PDB entry 1WCM | X-ray diffraction, 3.80 A resolution | chains A and B of the 12 polymer chains in the assembly

[Chain A]
Protein: DNA-directed RNA polymerase II largest subunit
Source organism: Saccharomyces cerevisiae
Notes: EC 2.7.7.6
UniProt: P04050 (RPB1_YEAST); residues 1-1733 here = UniProt positions 1-1733
Sequence (1733 residues; row label = number of the first residue in the row):
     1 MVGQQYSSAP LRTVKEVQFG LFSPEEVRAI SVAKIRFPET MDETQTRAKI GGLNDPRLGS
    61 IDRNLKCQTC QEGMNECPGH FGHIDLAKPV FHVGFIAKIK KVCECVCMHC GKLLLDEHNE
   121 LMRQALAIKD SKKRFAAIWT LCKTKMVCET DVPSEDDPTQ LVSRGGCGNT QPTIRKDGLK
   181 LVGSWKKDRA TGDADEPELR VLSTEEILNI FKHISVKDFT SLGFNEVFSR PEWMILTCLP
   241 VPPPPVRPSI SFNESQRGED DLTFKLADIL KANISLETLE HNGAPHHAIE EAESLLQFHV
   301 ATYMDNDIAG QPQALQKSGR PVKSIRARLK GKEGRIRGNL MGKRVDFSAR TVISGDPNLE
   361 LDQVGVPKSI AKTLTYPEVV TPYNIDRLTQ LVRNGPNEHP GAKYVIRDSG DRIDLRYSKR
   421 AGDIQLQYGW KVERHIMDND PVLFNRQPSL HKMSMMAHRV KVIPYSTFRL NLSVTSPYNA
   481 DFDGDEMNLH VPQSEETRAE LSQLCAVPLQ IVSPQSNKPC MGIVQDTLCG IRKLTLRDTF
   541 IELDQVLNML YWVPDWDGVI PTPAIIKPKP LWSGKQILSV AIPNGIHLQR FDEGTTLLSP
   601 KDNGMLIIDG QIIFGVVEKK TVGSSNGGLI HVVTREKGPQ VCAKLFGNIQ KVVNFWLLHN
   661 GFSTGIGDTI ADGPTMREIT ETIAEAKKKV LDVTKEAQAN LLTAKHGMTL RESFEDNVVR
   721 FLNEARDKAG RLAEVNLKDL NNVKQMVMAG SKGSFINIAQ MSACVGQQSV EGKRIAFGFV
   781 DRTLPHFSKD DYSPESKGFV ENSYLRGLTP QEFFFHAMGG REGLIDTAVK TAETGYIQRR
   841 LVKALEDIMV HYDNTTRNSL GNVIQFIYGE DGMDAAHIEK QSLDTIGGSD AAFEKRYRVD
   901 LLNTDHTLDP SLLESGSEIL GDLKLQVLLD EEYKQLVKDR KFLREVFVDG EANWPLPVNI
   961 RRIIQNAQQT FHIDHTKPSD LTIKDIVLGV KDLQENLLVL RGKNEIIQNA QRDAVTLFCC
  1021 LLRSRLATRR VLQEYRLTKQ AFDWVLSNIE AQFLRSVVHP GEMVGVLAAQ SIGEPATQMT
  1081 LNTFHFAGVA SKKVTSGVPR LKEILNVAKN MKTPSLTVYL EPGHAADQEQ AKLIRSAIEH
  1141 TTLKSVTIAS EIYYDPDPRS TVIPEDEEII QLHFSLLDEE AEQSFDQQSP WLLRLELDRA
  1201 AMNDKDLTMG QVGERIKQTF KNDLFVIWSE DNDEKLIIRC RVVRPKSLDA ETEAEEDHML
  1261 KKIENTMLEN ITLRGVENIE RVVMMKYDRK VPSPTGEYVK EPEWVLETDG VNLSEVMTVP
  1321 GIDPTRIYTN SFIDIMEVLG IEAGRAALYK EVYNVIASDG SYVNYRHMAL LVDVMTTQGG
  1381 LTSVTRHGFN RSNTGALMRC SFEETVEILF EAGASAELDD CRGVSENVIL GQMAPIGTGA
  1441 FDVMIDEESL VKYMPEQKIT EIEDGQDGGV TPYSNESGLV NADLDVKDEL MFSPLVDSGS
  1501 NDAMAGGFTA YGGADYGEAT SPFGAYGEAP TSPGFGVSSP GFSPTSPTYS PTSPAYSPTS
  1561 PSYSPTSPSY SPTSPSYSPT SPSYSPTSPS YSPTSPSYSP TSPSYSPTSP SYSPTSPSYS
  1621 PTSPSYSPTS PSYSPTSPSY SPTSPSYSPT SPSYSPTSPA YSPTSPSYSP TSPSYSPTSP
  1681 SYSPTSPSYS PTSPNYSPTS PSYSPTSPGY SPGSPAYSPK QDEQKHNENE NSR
Not modelled in the structure: 1, 187-194, 1082-1091, 1177-1186, 1244-1253, 1456-1733
Ion coordination: Zn2+ site 1: Cys67, Cys70, Cys77, His80; Zn2+ site 2: Cys110, Cys167; Mg2+: Asp481, Asp483
Reported in the primary citation:
  - conformationally variable residues (order/disorder transition): Ile1445 to Pro1455

[Chain B]
Protein: DNA-directed RNA polymerase II second largest subunit
Source organism: Saccharomyces cerevisiae
Notes: EC 2.7.7.6
UniProt: P08518 (RPB2_YEAST); residues 1-1224 here = UniProt positions 1-1224
Sequence (1224 residues; each row starts with the number of its first residue):
     1 MSDLANSEKY YDEDPYGFED ESAPITAEDS WAVISAFFRE KGLVSQQLDS FNQFVDYTLQ
    61 DIICEDSTLI LEQLAQHTTE SDNISRKYEI SFGKIYVTKP MVNESDGVTH ALYPQEARLR
   121 NLTYSSGLFV DVKKRTYEAI DVPGRELKYE LIAEESEDDS ESGKVFIGRL PIMLRSKNCY
   181 LSEATESDLY KLKECPFDMG GYFIINGSEK VLIAQERSAG NIVQVFKKAA PSPISHVAEI
   241 RSALEKGSRF ISTLQVKLYG REGSSARTIK ATLPYIKQDI PIVIIFRALG IIPDGEILEH
   301 ICYDVNDWQM LEMLKPCVED GFVIQDRETA LDFIGRRGTA LGIKKEKRIQ YAKDILQKEF
   361 LPHITQLEGF ESRKAFFLGY MINRLLLCAL DRKDQDDRDH FGKKRLDLAG PLLAQLFKTL
   421 FKKLTKDIFR YMQRTVEEAH DFNMKLAINA KTITSGLKYA LATGNWGEQK KAMSSRAGVS
   481 QVLNRYTYSS TLSHLRRTNT PIGRDGKLAK PRQLHNTHWG LVCPAETPEG QACGLVKNLS
   541 LMSCISVGTD PMPIITFLSE WGMEPLEDYV PHQSPDATRV FVNGVWHGVH RNPARLMETL
   601 RTLRRKGDIN PEVSMIRDIR EKELKIFTDA GRVYRPLFIV EDDESLGHKE LKVRKGHIAK
   661 LMATEYQDIE GGFEDVEEYT WSSLLNEGLV EYIDAEEEES ILIAMQPEDL EPAEANEEND
   721 LDVDPAKRIR VSHHATTFTH CEIHPSMILG VAASIIPFPD HNQSPRNTYQ SAMGKQAMGV
   781 FLTNYNVRMD TMANILYYPQ KPLGTTRAME YLKFRELPAG QNAIVAIACY SGYNQEDSMI
   841 MNQSSIDRGL FRSLFFRSYM DQEKKYGMSI TETFEKPQRT NTLRMKHGTY DKLDDDGLIA
   901 PGVRVSGEDV IIGKTTPISP DEEELGQRTA YHSKRDASTP LRSTENGIVD QVLVTTNQDG
   961 LKFVKVRVRT TKIPQIGDKF ASRHGQKGTI GITYRREDMP FTAEGIVPDL IINPHAIPSR
  1021 MTVAHLIECL LSKVAALSGN EGDASPFTDI TVEGISKLLR EHGYQSRGFE VMYNGHTGKK
  1081 LMAQIFFGPT YYQRLRHMVD DKIHARARGP MQVLTRQPVE GRSRDGGLRF GEMERDCMIA
  1141 HGAASFLKER LMEASDAFRV HICGICGLMT VIAKLNHNQF ECKGCDNKID IYQIHIPYAA
  1201 KLLFQELMAM NITPRLYTDR SRDF
Not modelled in the structure: 1-19, 71-89, 135-163, 336-344, 438-445, 468-476, 503-508, 669-677, 716-721, 920-932
Ion coordination: Zn2+: Cys1163, Cys1166, Cys1182, Cys1185

[Interface between chain A and chain B]
Residue-residue contacts (393):
  Val2(A) - Ala1157(B)
  Val2(A) - Phe1158(B)  hydrophobic
  Val2(A) - Arg1159(B)
  Val2(A) - His1195(B)
  Gln4(A) - Arg1159(B)  hydrogen bond (backbone-side chain)
  Gln5(A) - Arg1159(B)  hydrogen bond (backbone-side chain)
  Ser7(A) - His1161(B)
  Ser7(A) - Leu1175(B)
  Ser7(A) - Gln1193(B)  hydrogen bond
  Ser8(A) - Asn1178(B)  hydrogen bond
  Ser8(A) - Phe1180(B)
  Ala9(A) - His1161(B)
  Ala9(A) - Phe1180(B)  hydrophobic
  Ala9(A) - Gln1193(B)
  Pro10(A) - Ile1191(B)
  Pro10(A) - Tyr1192(B)
  Pro10(A) - Gln1193(B)  hydrogen bond (backbone-backbone)
  Leu11(A) - Gln1193(B)
  Leu11(A) - His1195(B)
  Arg12(A) - Tyr1192(B)  hydrogen bond
  Arg12(A) - Gln1193(B)  hydrogen bond (backbone-backbone)
  Arg12(A) - Ile1194(B)
  Arg12(A) - Thr1218(B)
  Arg12(A) - Asp1219(B)
  Thr13(A) - Thr1218(B)
  Val14(A) - Leu1216(B)  hydrophobic
  Val14(A) - Tyr1217(B)
  Lys15(A) - Tyr1217(B)  hydrogen bond (backbone-backbone)
  Lys15(A) - Thr1218(B)
  Lys15(A) - Arg1220(B)  hydrogen bond (backbone-side chain)
  Glu16(A) - Arg1215(B)
  Glu16(A) - Tyr1217(B)  hydrogen bond (backbone-backbone)
  Glu16(A) - Asp1219(B)
  Glu16(A) - Arg1220(B)
  Glu16(A) - Ser1221(B)  hydrogen bond (side chain-backbone)
  Glu16(A) - Arg1222(B)  hydrogen bond (side chain-backbone)
  Val17(A) - Arg1215(B)
  Gln18(A) - Thr1213(B)
  Gln18(A) - Pro1214(B)
  Gln18(A) - Arg1215(B)  hydrogen bond (backbone-backbone)
  Phe19(A) - Thr1213(B)
  Gly20(A) - Ile1212(B)
  Gly20(A) - Thr1213(B)  hydrogen bond (backbone-side chain)
  Leu21(A) - Asn1211(B)
  Leu21(A) - Ile1212(B)  hydrophobic
  Leu21(A) - Thr1213(B)  hydrogen bond (backbone-side chain)
  Phe22(A) - Asn1211(B)  hydrogen bond (backbone-backbone)
  Phe22(A) - Thr1213(B)
  Glu26(A) - Cys1166(B)
  Glu26(A) - Leu1168(B)
  Glu26(A) - Arg1215(B)  salt bridge
  Ala29(A) - Gly1184(B)
  Ile30(A) - Leu1168(B)  hydrophobic
  Ile30(A) - Thr1170(B)
  Ile30(A) - Lys1183(B)
  Gln68(A) - Ile1172(B)
  Thr69(A) - Lys1174(B)
  Gln71(A) - Asn1176(B)  hydrogen bond
  Glu72(A) - Lys1174(B)
  Glu72(A) - Leu1175(B)
  Glu72(A) - Asn1176(B)
  Met74(A) - Arg1116(B)
  Asn75(A) - Arg1116(B)
  Glu76(A) - Arg1159(B)  salt bridge
  Glu76(A) - Leu1175(B)
  Pro78(A) - Lys1201(B)
  Gly79(A) - Lys1201(B)
  Gly79(A) - Gln1205(B)
  Phe81(A) - Gln1205(B)
  Phe81(A) - Met1208(B)  hydrophobic
  Phe81(A) - Ala1209(B)
  His92(A) - Met1210(B)  hydrogen bond (side chain-backbone)
  Pro240(A) - Met1208(B)
  Pro240(A) - Ala1209(B)
  Pro240(A) - Asn1211(B)
  Pro242(A) - Ala1209(B)
  Pro245(A) - Leu1114(B)
  Pro245(A) - Tyr1198(B)
  Val246(A) - Leu1114(B)
  Val246(A) - Leu1202(B)  hydrophobic
  Val246(A) - Gln1205(B)
  Val246(A) - Glu1206(B)
  Pro248(A) - Leu1114(B)
  Asn253(A) - Arg884(B)  hydrogen bond
  Asn253(A) - Arg935(B)
  Glu254(A) - Arg935(B)  salt bridge
  Ser255(A) - Ile918(B)
  Ser255(A) - Arg935(B)
  Gln256(A) - Ile918(B)
  Tyr303(A) - Ala1209(B)
  Met304(A) - Met1210(B)  hydrophobic
  Ile325(A) - Glu1206(B)
  Ile325(A) - Ala1209(B)  hydrophobic
  Ile325(A) - Met1210(B)  hydrophobic
  Arg328(A) - Glu1206(B)  salt bridge
  Leu329(A) - Leu1203(B)  hydrophobic
  Leu329(A) - Glu1206(B)
  Leu329(A) - Met1210(B)  hydrophobic
  Arg335(A) - Ala1199(B)
  Arg335(A) - Leu1202(B)
  Arg335(A) - Leu1203(B)
  Arg335(A) - Glu1206(B)  salt bridge
  Ile336(A) - Leu1203(B)  hydrophobic
  Arg337(A) - Glu1132(B)  salt bridge
  Gly338(A) - Arg1129(B)
  Asn339(A) - Thr1115(B)  hydrogen bond
  Asn339(A) - Gln1117(B)  hydrogen bond
  Asn339(A) - Ala1199(B)
  Leu340(A) - Pro1197(B)  hydrophobic
  Leu340(A) - Ala1199(B)  hydrophobic
  Leu340(A) - Ala1200(B)
  Leu340(A) - Leu1203(B)  hydrophobic
  Met341(A) - Glu1132(B)
  Met341(A) - Arg1135(B)
  Gly342(A) - Arg1129(B)
  Gly342(A) - Phe1130(B)
  Gly342(A) - Gly1131(B)
  Lys343(A) - Gln1117(B)
  Lys343(A) - Arg1129(B)
  Lys343(A) - Phe1130(B)  hydrogen bond (backbone-backbone)
  Lys343(A) - Leu1151(B)  hydrogen bond (side chain-backbone)
  Lys343(A) - Ser1155(B)
  Lys343(A) - Asp1156(B)  salt bridge
  Lys343(A) - Pro1197(B)
  Arg344(A) - Gln1117(B)
  Arg344(A) - Pro1118(B)
  Arg344(A) - Val1119(B)
  Arg344(A) - Glu1120(B)  salt bridge
  Arg344(A) - Leu1128(B)
  Arg344(A) - Ser1155(B)  hydrogen bond (backbone-side chain)
  Val345(A) - Pro1118(B)  hydrophobic
  Val345(A) - Gly1127(B)
  Val345(A) - Leu1128(B)  hydrogen bond (backbone-backbone)
  Val345(A) - Phe1130(B)  hydrophobic
  Val345(A) - Arg1150(B)
  Val345(A) - Ala1154(B)
  Asp346(A) - Arg1106(B)  salt bridge
  Asp346(A) - Arg1108(B)
  Asp346(A) - Met1111(B)
  Asp346(A) - Pro1118(B)
  Asp346(A) - Arg1150(B)
  Asp346(A) - Ala1154(B)  hydrogen bond (backbone-backbone)
  Phe347(A) - Arg1106(B)  hydrogen bond (backbone-backbone)
  Phe347(A) - Ala1107(B)
  Phe347(A) - Arg1150(B)
  Ser348(A) - Ala1105(B)
  Ser348(A) - Arg1106(B)  hydrogen bond (backbone-backbone)
  Ser348(A) - Leu1128(B)  hydrogen bond (side chain-backbone)
  Ala349(A) - His1104(B)
  Ala349(A) - Ala1105(B)  hydrophobic
  Ala349(A) - Leu1128(B)
  Arg350(A) - Lys1102(B)
  Arg350(A) - Ile1103(B)
  Arg350(A) - His1104(B)  hydrogen bond (backbone-backbone)
  Arg350(A) - Leu1128(B)
  Thr351(A) - Ile1103(B)
  Thr351(A) - His1104(B)
  Val352(A) - Val1099(B)  hydrophobic
  Asp356(A) - Tyr833(B)  hydrogen bond
  Pro357(A) - Gly832(B)
  Pro357(A) - Tyr833(B)  hydrophobic
  Asn358(A) - Tyr833(B)  hydrogen bond
  Ser369(A) - Ile1103(B)
  Ile370(A) - Ala1105(B)  hydrophobic
  Thr373(A) - Ala1105(B)
  Thr373(A) - Arg1106(B)
  Leu374(A) - Arg1106(B)
  Arg412(A) - Arg1108(B)
  Glu433(A) - Arg1108(B)  salt bridge
  Leu443(A) - Phe1146(B)  hydrophobic
  Gln447(A) - Glu1134(B)  hydrogen bond
  Ser449(A) - Met1133(B)
  Ser449(A) - Glu1134(B)  hydrogen bond
  His451(A) - Cys1137(B)  hydrogen bond (backbone-side chain)
  Lys452(A) - Ala1140(B)
  Lys452(A) - His1141(B)  hydrogen bond (backbone-side chain)
  Met455(A) - Glu1134(B)
  Met455(A) - Met1138(B)  hydrophobic
  Met455(A) - His1141(B)  hydrogen bond (backbone-side chain)
  Ser466(A) - Gln975(B)  hydrogen bond
  Ser466(A) - Val1099(B)
  Ser466(A) - Asp1100(B)  hydrogen bond
  Ser466(A) - Ile1103(B)
  Thr467(A) - Ile976(B)
  Thr467(A) - Gly977(B)
  Thr467(A) - Val1099(B)
  Arg469(A) - Gly991(B)  hydrogen bond (side chain-backbone)
  Leu472(A) - Gln835(B)
  Thr475(A) - Glu836(B)
  Phe482(A) - Gln835(B)
  Phe482(A) - Glu836(B)  hydrogen bond (backbone-backbone)
  Phe482(A) - Asp837(B)
  Phe482(A) - Ser838(B)
  Phe482(A) - Thr989(B)  hydrogen bond (backbone-side chain)
  Asp483(A) - Asp837(B)  hydrogen bond (backbone-backbone)
  Asp483(A) - Lys979(B)
  Asp483(A) - Lys987(B)
  Asp483(A) - Gly988(B)
  Asp483(A) - Thr989(B)
  Gly484(A) - Thr989(B)
  Glu486(A) - Lys1102(B)
  Asn488(A) - Leu1128(B)
  His490(A) - Arg1129(B)
  His490(A) - Phe1130(B)
  His490(A) - Arg1150(B)  hydrogen bond
  Val491(A) - Arg1150(B)  hydrogen bond (backbone-side chain)
  Pro492(A) - Glu1149(B)
  Gln493(A) - Glu1149(B)  hydrogen bond (backbone-side chain)
  Ser494(A) - Glu1149(B)  hydrogen bond (backbone-side chain)
  Glu496(A) - Ser1145(B)
  Thr497(A) - Phe1146(B)
  Thr497(A) - Glu1149(B)  hydrogen bond
  Glu500(A) - Ala1143(B)
  Glu500(A) - Ala1144(B)  hydrogen bond (side chain-backbone)
  Glu500(A) - Ser1145(B)  hydrogen bond (side chain-backbone)
  Glu500(A) - Phe1146(B)  hydrogen bond (side chain-backbone)
  Leu504(A) - His1141(B)
  Cys505(A) - Met1138(B)  hydrophobic
  Cys505(A) - His1141(B)
  Gln510(A) - His1141(B)
  Val524(A) - Gln835(B)
  Gln525(A) - Gln835(B)
  Gln525(A) - Glu836(B)  hydrogen bond (side chain-backbone)
  Gln525(A) - His1015(B)
  Asp526(A) - Cys829(B)  hydrogen bond
  Asp526(A) - Gly832(B)
  Asp526(A) - Gln835(B)  hydrogen bond (backbone-side chain)
  Asp526(A) - Asn1013(B)  hydrogen bond
  Asp526(A) - His1015(B)  salt bridge
  Thr527(A) - Gln835(B)
  Cys529(A) - His1015(B)
  Gln545(A) - Lys1079(B)
  Leu658(A) - Tyr830(B)
  Leu658(A) - Ser831(B)
  Leu658(A) - Asn1074(B)
  His659(A) - Asn1074(B)  hydrogen bond
  His659(A) - Leu1081(B)
  Asn660(A) - Met1082(B)
  Asn660(A) - Ala1083(B)
  Phe662(A) - Ala828(B)
  Phe662(A) - Cys829(B)  hydrogen bond (backbone-backbone)
  Phe662(A) - Pro1014(B)  hydrophobic
  Ser663(A) - Ile827(B)  hydrogen bond (side chain-backbone)
  Ser663(A) - Ala828(B)
  Ser663(A) - Pro1014(B)
  Ser663(A) - Gln1084(B)
  Ser663(A) - Ile1085(B)
  Ser663(A) - Phe1086(B)  hydrogen bond (side chain-backbone)
  Thr664(A) - Ile827(B)
  Thr664(A) - Phe1086(B)
  Gly665(A) - Leu1026(B)
  Gly665(A) - Phe1069(B)
  Gly665(A) - Phe1086(B)
  Ile666(A) - Val1023(B)  hydrophobic
  Ile666(A) - Leu1026(B)
  Ile666(A) - Ile1027(B)  hydrophobic
  Ile666(A) - Arg1067(B)
  Ile666(A) - Phe1086(B)  hydrophobic
  Asp668(A) - Phe1069(B)
  Ile670(A) - Arg1067(B)
  Thr680(A) - Ile729(B)
  Asn742(A) - Phe1069(B)
  Met746(A) - Pro1014(B)
  Met746(A) - His1015(B)  hydrogen bond
  Met746(A) - Pro1018(B)  hydrophobic
  Ser751(A) - His1015(B)  hydrogen bond
  Lys752(A) - His1015(B)
  Gly753(A) - Pro1018(B)
  Asn757(A) - Pro1018(B)
  Asn757(A) - Ser1019(B)
  Asn757(A) - Met1021(B)
  Gln760(A) - Met1021(B)
  Met761(A) - Met1021(B)  hydrophobic
  Met761(A) - Val1023(B)  hydrophobic
  Glu771(A) - Lys510(B)  salt bridge
  Ala776(A) - Asn516(B)
  Phe777(A) - Asn516(B)
  Gly778(A) - His515(B)
  Gly778(A) - Asn516(B)  hydrogen bond (backbone-side chain)
  Gly778(A) - Glu699(B)
  Phe779(A) - Asn516(B)
  Phe779(A) - Thr517(B)
  Phe779(A) - Glu698(B)
  Phe779(A) - Glu699(B)
  Val780(A) - Glu699(B)  hydrogen bond (backbone-side chain)
  Arg782(A) - Glu698(B)
  Arg782(A) - Glu699(B)  hydrogen bond (side chain-backbone)
  Arg782(A) - Ile701(B)  hydrogen bond (side chain-backbone)
  Thr783(A) - Asn516(B)
  Leu784(A) - Trp519(B)  hydrophobic
  Pro785(A) - Glu698(B)
  Pro785(A) - Ile701(B)
  Pro785(A) - Leu702(B)
  Pro785(A) - Ile703(B)  hydrogen bond (backbone-backbone)
  His786(A) - Trp519(B)
  His786(A) - Leu702(B)
  His786(A) - Ile703(B)
  His786(A) - Met705(B)  hydrogen bond
  His786(A) - Glu742(B)  salt bridge
  Phe787(A) - Leu702(B)
  Lys789(A) - Arg620(B)
  Glu801(A) - Ile729(B)
  Asn802(A) - Arg728(B)
  Asn802(A) - Ile729(B)  hydrogen bond (side chain-backbone)
  Tyr804(A) - His761(B)  hydrogen bond (backbone-side chain)
  Tyr804(A) - Asn762(B)
  Tyr804(A) - Gln763(B)
  Leu805(A) - His761(B)  hydrogen bond (backbone-side chain)
  Leu805(A) - Val1052(B)  hydrophobic
  Arg806(A) - Lys727(B)
  Arg806(A) - Arg728(B)
  Arg806(A) - Ile729(B)
  Arg806(A) - His761(B)
  Gly807(A) - Arg728(B)  hydrogen bond (backbone-side chain)
  Gly807(A) - Asp760(B)
  Gly807(A) - His761(B)
  Leu808(A) - Arg728(B)  hydrogen bond (backbone-side chain)
  Leu808(A) - Asp760(B)  hydrogen bond (backbone-backbone)
  Leu808(A) - Phe1047(B)
  Thr809(A) - Phe1047(B)
  Pro810(A) - Trp519(B)
  Pro810(A) - Met705(B)  hydrophobic
  Pro810(A) - Pro745(B)  hydrophobic
  Pro810(A) - Phe1047(B)  hydrophobic
  Phe813(A) - Leu749(B)  hydrophobic
  Phe813(A) - Pro759(B)
  Phe813(A) - Phe1047(B)  hydrophobic
  Phe814(A) - Leu514(B)  hydrophobic
  Phe814(A) - His515(B)
  Phe814(A) - Trp519(B)  hydrophobic
  His816(A) - Gln763(B)
  His816(A) - Ser764(B)  hydrogen bond (side chain-backbone)
  Ala817(A) - Leu514(B)  hydrophobic
  Ala817(A) - Pro524(B)  hydrophobic
  Ala817(A) - Ser764(B)
  Met818(A) - Leu514(B)
  Met818(A) - Asn516(B)
  Arg821(A) - Arg512(B)  hydrogen bond (side chain-backbone)
  Arg821(A) - Pro524(B)  hydrogen bond (side chain-backbone)
  Arg821(A) - Thr527(B)
  Glu822(A) - Gln513(B)
  Leu824(A) - Thr768(B)
  Leu824(A) - Tyr769(B)  hydrophobic
  Ile825(A) - Arg512(B)
  Ile825(A) - Gln513(B)
  Ala828(A) - Gly530(B)
  Gln838(A) - Met1133(B)
  Arg839(A) - Glu1132(B)  salt bridge
  Val842(A) - Asp1136(B)
  Lys843(A) - Arg1135(B)
  Glu846(A) - Arg1135(B)  salt bridge
  Met1063(A) - Ile1139(B)
  Val1066(A) - Asp1136(B)
  Val1066(A) - Ile1139(B)  hydrophobic
  Val1066(A) - Ala1140(B)  hydrophobic
  Gln1070(A) - Asp1136(B)
  Gln1070(A) - Cys1137(B)
  Lys1144(A) - Glu262(B)  salt bridge
  Asn1265(A) - Gly263(B)
  Asn1265(A) - Ser265(B)
  Glu1269(A) - Glu262(B)
  Glu1269(A) - Gly263(B)
  Leu1409(A) - Leu1207(B)  hydrophobic
  Leu1409(A) - Ile1212(B)
  Phe1410(A) - Met1210(B)  hydrophobic
  Phe1410(A) - Ile1212(B)
  Leu1418(A) - Arg1222(B)
  Asp1420(A) - Arg1220(B)  hydrogen bond (backbone-side chain)
  Asp1420(A) - Arg1222(B)  salt bridge
  Arg1422(A) - Arg1220(B)
  Arg1422(A) - Asp1223(B)
  Arg1422(A) - Phe1224(B)  hydrogen bond (side chain-backbone)
  Val1424(A) - Ile1139(B)  hydrophobic
  Ser1425(A) - Arg1135(B)
  Val1428(A) - Leu1147(B)  hydrophobic
  Val1428(A) - Leu1151(B)  hydrophobic
  Ile1429(A) - Pro1197(B)
  Ile1429(A) - Ala1200(B)
  Leu1430(A) - His1195(B)
  Leu1430(A) - Ile1196(B)
  Leu1430(A) - Pro1197(B)
  Gly1431(A) - Lys1148(B)
  Gly1431(A) - Met1152(B)
  Gly1431(A) - Pro1197(B)
  Met1433(A) - Ala1144(B)  hydrophobic
  Met1433(A) - Ser1145(B)
  Met1433(A) - Lys1148(B)
  Ile1436(A) - Ile1139(B)
  Ile1436(A) - Ala1144(B)
  Gly1437(A) - Gly1142(B)
  Thr1438(A) - Gly1142(B)  hydrogen bond (side chain-backbone)
  Thr1438(A) - Ala1144(B)
  Gly1439(A) - Ala1144(B)
Other interface residues (no listed pair), chain A (214 interface residues in all): Tyr6, Val27, Cys70, His80, Trp233, Cys238, Pro243, Phe252, Arg326, Ser354, Gly355, Thr375, Asn445, Met453, Tyr465, Asp481, Leu501, Leu657, Gly661, Gly667, Met676, Ser788, Glu795, Gln811, Gly820, Gly1413, Cys1421, Gln1432, Ala1434
Other interface residues (no listed pair), chain B (200 interface residues in all): Ser264, His400, His518, Gln531, Cys533, Gly534, Arg635, Ala695, Ser700, Pro725, Ala726, Arg730, Val731, Ala735, Ile748, Pro765, Asn767, Asn834, Ser919, Ile990, Leu1030, His1076, Lys1080, Gly1109, Val1171, Ala1173, Cys1185, Phe1204

[Summary]
214 residues of chain A and 200 residues of chain B are in contact; the contacts include 79 hydrogen bonds and
17 salt bridges. Among the polar pairs are Glu26(A)-Arg1215(B), Glu76(A)-Arg1159(B) and Glu254(A)-Arg935(B).
The Zn2+ site 1 is built by Cys67(A), Cys70(A), Cys77(A) and His80(A). From the paper: conformational
variability at Ile1445(A).
Here chain A is DNA-directed RNA polymerase II largest subunit and chain B is DNA-directed RNA polymerase II
second largest subunit, both from Saccharomyces cerevisiae. Entry 1WCM (Complete 12-Subunit RNA Polymerase II
at 3.8 Angstrom) was determined by X-ray diffraction, deposited together with 1Y14.
